7Z1A - chains A and B of the 3 polymer chains in the assembly; structure by X-ray diffraction, 2.59 A resolution.

[Chain A]
Name: Spike protein S1
Source organism: Severe acute respiratory syndrome coronavirus 2
UniProtKB: P0DTC2 (SPIKE_SARS2); numbering as in UniProt (aligned over 330-532)
Amino-acid sequence (210 residues; each row starts with the number of its first residue):
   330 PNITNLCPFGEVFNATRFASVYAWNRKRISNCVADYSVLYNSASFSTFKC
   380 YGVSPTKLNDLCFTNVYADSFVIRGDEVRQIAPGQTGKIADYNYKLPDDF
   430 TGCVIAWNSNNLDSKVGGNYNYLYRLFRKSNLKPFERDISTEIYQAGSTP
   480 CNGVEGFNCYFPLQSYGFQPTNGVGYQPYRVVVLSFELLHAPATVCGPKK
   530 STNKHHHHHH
Disordered / not traced: 330-332, 529-539
Differences from the reference sequence: expression tag (533-539)
UniProt features mapped onto this chain:
  - region: R403 to D405 (Integrin-binding motif), N448 to F456 (Immunodominant HLA epitope recognized by the CD8+)
  - glycosylation (N-linked (GlcNAc...) asparagine): N331 (complex), N343 (complex)
  - natural variant: G339 (G339D: In strain: Omicron/BA.1, Omicron/BA.2 and 4 more; G339H: In strain: Omicron/BA.2.75, Omicron/XBB.1.5 and 1 more), R346 (R346K: In strain: Mu/B.1.621; R346T: In strain: Omicron/BQ.1.1, Omicron/XBB.1.5 and 1 more), L368 (L368I: In strain: Omicron/XBB.1.5, Omicron/EG.5.1), S371 (S371F: In strain: Omicron/BA.2, Omicron/BA.2.12.1 and 6 more; S371L: In strain: Omicron/BA.1), S373 (S373P: In strain: Omicron/BA.1, Omicron/BA.2 and 7 more), S375 (S375F: In strain: Omicron/BA.1, Omicron/BA.2 and 7 more), T376 (T376A: In strain: Omicron/BA.2, Omicron/BA.2.12.1 and 5 more), D405 (D405N: In strain: Omicron/BA.2, Omicron/BA.2.12.1 and 6 more), R408 (R408S: In strain: Omicron/BA.2, Omicron/BA.2.12.1 and 6 more), K417 (K417N: In strain: Beta/B.1.351, Omicron/BA.1 and 8 more; K417T: In strain: Gamma/P.1), N440 (N440K: In strain: Omicron/BA.1, Omicron/BA.2 and 7 more), K444 (K444T: In strain: Omicron/BQ.1.1), 16 further natural variant entries in UniProt
  - mutagenesis: N331 (N331Q: Reduced viral infectivity), N343 (N343Q: Reduced viral infectivity), L452 (L452R: Increased resistance to neutralizing antibodies. Decreases HLA binding to NF9 epitope. Increased binding affinity to human ACE2), Y453 (Y453F: Decreased HLA binding to NF9 epitope. Increased binding affinity to human ACE2), A475 (A475V: Increased resistance to neutralizing antibodies), V483 (V483A: Increased resistance to neutralizing antibodies), E484 (E484D: Increased replication in human TMEM106B overexpressing cells), F490 (F490L: Increased resistance to neutralizing antibodies and human covalescent sera neutralization), Q493 (Q493N: Reduced host ACE2-binding affinity in vitro; Q493Y: Reduced host ACE2-binding affinity in vitro), N501 (N501T: Reduced host ACE2-binding affinity in vitro; N501Y: Increased binding affinity to human ACE2), H519 (H519P: Increased resistance to human covalescent sera neutralization)
Disulfides: C336-C361, C379-C432, C391-C525, C480-C488
Covalently attached groups: N-acetylglucosamine (NAG) linked to N343

[Chain B]
Name: F2 Nanobody
Source organism: Lama glama
Notes: antibody fragment or engineered binder
Amino-acid sequence (131 residues; numbered 1 to 131; the number before each row is that of its first residue):
     1 QVQLVESGGGLVQAGGSLRLACIASGRTFHSYVMAWFRQAPGKEREFVAA
    51 ISWSSTPTYYGESVKGRFTISRDNAKNTVYLQMNRLKPEDTAVYFCAADR
   101 GESYYYTRPTEYEFWGQGTQVTVSSHHHHHH
Disordered / not traced: 126-131
Disulfides: C22-C96

[Interface between chain A and chain B]
Pairs across the interface (34):
  Y369(A) - Y104(B)  hydrogen bond (backbone-side chain)
  S371(A) - Y105(B)  hydrogen bond (backbone-side chain)
  A372(A) - Y105(B)
  A372(A) - R108(B)  hydrogen bond (backbone-side chain)
  S373(A) - Y105(B)
  F374(A) - Y105(B)  hydrogen bond (backbone-side chain)
  F374(A) - R108(B)  hydrogen bond (backbone-side chain)
  S375(A) - R108(B)  hydrogen bond (backbone-side chain)
  S375(A) - E111(B)
  T376(A) - E111(B)  hydrogen bond
  F377(A) - S103(B)  hydrogen bond (backbone-side chain)
  F377(A) - Y104(B)  hydrogen bond (backbone-backbone)
  F377(A) - Y105(B)  hydrophobic
  F377(A) - E111(B)  hydrogen bond (backbone-side chain)
  K378(A) - D99(B)  salt bridge
  K378(A) - E102(B)
  K378(A) - E111(B)  hydrogen bond (side chain-backbone)
  C379(A) - W53(B)
  C379(A) - G101(B)
  C379(A) - E102(B)  hydrogen bond (backbone-backbone)
  Y380(A) - W53(B)  hydrophobic
  Y380(A) - R100(B)
  Y380(A) - G101(B)
  G381(A) - W53(B)
  V382(A) - W53(B)
  S383(A) - P57(B)
  S383(A) - Y59(B)
  S383(A) - E102(B)  hydrogen bond
  P384(A) - E102(B)
  P384(A) - Y104(B)
  T385(A) - Y59(B)
  R408(A) - E113(B)
  P412(A) - R100(B)
  D427(A) - R100(B)  hydrogen bond (backbone-side chain)
Interface residues without a listed pair, chain A (20 interface residues in all): Q414
Interface residues without a listed pair, chain B (14 interface residues in all): T110

[Overview]
20 residues of chain A and 14 residues of chain B are in contact; the contacts include 14 hydrogen bonds and 1
salt bridge. Polar pairs include K378(A)-D99(B), Y369(A)-Y104(B) and S371(A)-Y105(B). Covalently linked
N-acetylglucosamine: at N343(A). UniProt lists 11 mutagenesis sites on chain A.
Chain A is Spike protein S1 (Severe acute respiratory syndrome coronavirus 2) and chain B is F2 Nanobody (Lama
glama); the structure, Nanobody H11 and F2 bound to RBD, was determined by X-ray diffraction (same publication
as 7Z1B, 7Z1C, 7Z1D, 7Z1E, 7Z6V, 7Z7X and 4 further entries).
